6EJG - chains A and B of the 4 polymer chains in the assembly; structure by X-ray diffraction, 2.82 A resolution.

Chain A (and B):
Molecule: CD81 antigen
Organism: Homo sapiens
Notes: chain B of this document is another copy of the same molecule, construct and numbering; everything in this record applies to it too
UniProtKB: P60033 (CD81_HUMAN); residue numbers follow UniProt; this construct covers 112-202
Chain sequence (99 residues; numbered 110 to 208; the number before each row is that of its first residue):
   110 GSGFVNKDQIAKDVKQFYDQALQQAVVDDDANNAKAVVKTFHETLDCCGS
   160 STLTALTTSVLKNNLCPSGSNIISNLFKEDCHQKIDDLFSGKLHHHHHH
Unresolved in the structure: 110-112, 202-208
Construct notes: expression tag (110-111, 203-208)
Disulfide bonds: C156-C190, C157-C175

Chain A / chain B interface:
Pairs across the interface - 34 pairs, chain A then chain B:
  F113(A) - Q129(B)
  F113(A) - Q133(B)
  V114(A) - F126(B)  hydrophobic
  V114(A) - Q129(B)
  K116(A) - F126(B)
  I119(A) - D122(B)
  I119(A) - V123(B)  hydrophobic
  I119(A) - F126(B)  hydrophobic
  D122(A) - I119(B)
  V123(A) - I119(B)  hydrophobic
  V123(A) - V123(B)  hydrophobic
  F126(A) - K116(B)
  F126(A) - F198(B)  hydrophobic
  Q129(A) - F113(B)
  Q129(A) - V114(B)  hydrogen bond (side chain-backbone)
  N142(A) - S199(B)
  A145(A) - G200(B)
  V146(A) - F198(B)
  V146(A) - S199(B)
  V146(A) - G200(B)
  T149(A) - L197(B)
  T149(A) - G200(B)
  T149(A) - K201(B)  hydrogen bond (side chain-backbone)
  F150(A) - L197(B)
  T153(A) - T153(B)
  T153(A) - L197(B)
  L197(A) - T149(B)
  L197(A) - F150(B)  hydrophobic
  F198(A) - F126(B)
  F198(A) - V146(B)
  S199(A) - N142(B)
  G200(A) - A145(B)
  G200(A) - T149(B)
  K201(A) - T149(B)
Interface residues without a listed pair, chain A (22 interface residues in all): Q125, L154, D196
Interface residues without a listed pair, chain B (22 interface residues in all): L154, D196

Overview:
Chain A and chain B each contribute 22 residues to their interface, with 2 hydrogen bonds. Among the polar
pairs are Q129(A)-V114(B) and T149(A)-K201(B).
Chain A and chain B are both CD81 antigen (Homo sapiens); the structure, Crystal structure of human CD81 large
extracellular loop in complex with single chain fv fragment 4, was determined by X-ray diffraction together
with 6EJM and 6EK2 from the same study.
